PDB entry 1QDL | X-ray diffraction, 2.50 A resolution | chains A and B

Chain A:
Name: Protein (ANTHRANILATE synthase (trpe-subunit))
Organism: Sulfolobus solfataricus
Notes: EC 4.1.3.27; fragment: aminodeoxyisochorismate synthase/lyase subunit
UniProt: Q06128 (TRPE_SULSO); residues 1-421 here = UniProt positions 1-421
Amino-acid sequence (422 residues; row label = number of the first residue in the row; note: 1 number in that range is skipped by the numbering (no residue carries it; nothing is unmodelled there); numbers below 1 keep their minus sign (Ala-1 is residue -1)):
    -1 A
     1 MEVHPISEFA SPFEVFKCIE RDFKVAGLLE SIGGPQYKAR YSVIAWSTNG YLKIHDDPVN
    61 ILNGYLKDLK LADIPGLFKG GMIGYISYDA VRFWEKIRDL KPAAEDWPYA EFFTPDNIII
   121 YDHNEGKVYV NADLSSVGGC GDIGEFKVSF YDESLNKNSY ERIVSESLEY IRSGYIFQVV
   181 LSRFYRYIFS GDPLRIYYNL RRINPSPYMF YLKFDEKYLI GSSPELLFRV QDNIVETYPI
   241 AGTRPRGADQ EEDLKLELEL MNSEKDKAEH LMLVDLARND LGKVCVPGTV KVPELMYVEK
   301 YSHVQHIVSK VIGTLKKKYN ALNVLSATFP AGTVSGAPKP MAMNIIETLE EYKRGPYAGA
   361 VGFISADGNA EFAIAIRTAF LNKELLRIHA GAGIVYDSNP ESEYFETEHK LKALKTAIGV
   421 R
Not modelled in the structure: 34-39
Sequence notes: conflict Ala337 (Arg in Q06128)
Reported in the primary citation:
  - catalytic residues: Thr243, Asp266, His306, Thr333, Gly393, Glu403 (citing earlier work)
  - allosteric site: Glu30, Ser31, Ile32, Ser42, Val43, Asn204, Pro205, Met209, Phe210, Gly221, Ala373 (citing earlier work)

Chain B:
Name: Protein (ANTHRANILATE synthase (trpg-subunit))
Organism: Sulfolobus solfataricus
Notes: EC 4.1.3.27; fragment: glutamine amidotransferase subunit
UniProt: Q06129 (TRPG_SULSO); numbering as in UniProt (aligned over 1-195)
Amino-acid sequence (195 residues; row label = number of the first residue in the row):
     1 MDLTLIIDNY DSFVYNIAQI VGELGSYPIV IRNDEISIKG IERIDPDRLI ISPGPGTPEK
    61 REDIGVSLDV IKYLGKRTPI LGVCLGHQAI GYAFGAKIRR ARKVFHGKIS NIILVNNSPL
   121 SLYYGIAKEF KATRYHSLVV DEVHRPLIVD AISAEDNEIM AIHHEEYPIY GVQFHPESVG
   181 TSLGYKILYN FLNRV
Reported in the primary citation:
  - catalytic residues: Cys84, His175, Glu177
  - self-association interface (contacts with another copy of this molecule); pairs are residue here / residue on that copy: Glu35-Arg43 (salt bridge), Glu35-Ser37, Met1, Leu3, Tyr27, Ile29, Ile31, Ile36, Ile44

Chain A / chain B interface:
Contacting residue pairs - 57 pairs, chain A then chain B:
  Glu95(A) with Arg32(B), salt bridge
  Lys96(A) with Tyr10(B), hydrogen bond
  Ile171(A) with Ser137(B), hydrogen bond (backbone-side chain)
  Arg172(A) with Arg100(B), hydrogen bond (backbone-side chain); Ser137(B)
  Ser173(A) with Arg100(B); Leu138(B)
  Gly174(A) with Pro55(B); Gly56(B), hydrogen bond (backbone-backbone); Ser137(B)
  Tyr175(A) with Pro55(B); Gly56(B); Thr57(B); Lys60(B), hydrogen bond; Asp63(B), hydrogen bond
  Phe177(A) with His106(B); Tyr135(B)
  Glu264(A) with Lys108(B)
  Ala268(A) with His106(B); Gly107(B)
  Leu271(A) with Gly107(B); Thr133(B); Tyr135(B); Val179(B), hydrophobic
  Met272(A) with Tyr135(B)
  Val274(A) with Val179(B), hydrophobic
  Asp275(A) with Phe13(B); Asn16(B), hydrogen bond (backbone-side chain); Tyr135(B), hydrogen bond; Ser178(B), hydrogen bond; Val179(B), hydrogen bond (side chain-backbone)
  Arg278(A) with Asn16(B); Glu177(B), hydrogen bond (side chain-backbone); Ser178(B); Val179(B)
  Asn279(A) with Ser12(B), hydrogen bond (side chain-backbone); Phe13(B), hydrogen bond (side chain-backbone); Val14(B), hydrogen bond (side chain-backbone); Tyr15(B), hydrogen bond (side chain-backbone); Asn16(B), hydrogen bond (backbone-side chain)
  Gly282(A) with Gln19(B), hydrogen bond (backbone-side chain)
  Lys283(A) with Tyr15(B)
  Cys285(A) with Gln19(B), hydrogen bond (backbone-side chain)
  Val286(A) with Gln19(B)
  Pro287(A) with Gln19(B); Glu23(B)
  Gly288(A) with Gln19(B); Glu23(B)
  Val290(A) with Gln19(B)
  Val292(A) with Val179(B), hydrophobic
  Pro338(A) with Tyr10(B); Ser12(B); Pro55(B), hydrophobic
  Lys339(A) with Ser12(B), hydrogen bond (backbone-side chain)
  Pro340(A) with Tyr10(B); Ser12(B); Arg32(B)
Also at the interface, not in a pair above, chain A (34 interface residues in all): Ile176, Leu276, Thr289, Lys291, Lys316, Met341, Tyr396
Also at the interface, not in a pair above, chain B (31 interface residues in all): Gly22, Asp34, Val104, Ile109, His136, Gly180

Summary:
34 residues of chain A and 31 residues of chain B are in contact, with 19 hydrogen bonds and 1 salt bridge.
Polar pairs include Glu95(A)-Arg32(B), Lys96(A)-Tyr10(B) and Ile171(A)-Ser137(B). The paper reports catalytic
residues Thr243(A), Asp266(A) and Cys84(B) among others; an allosteric site at Glu30(A), Ser31(A) and Ile32(A)
among others.
Here chain A is Protein (ANTHRANILATE synthase (trpe-subunit)) and chain B is Protein (ANTHRANILATE synthase
(trpg-subunit)), both from Sulfolobus solfataricus. Entry 1QDL (The crystal structure of anthranilate synthase
from sulfolobus solfataricus) was determined by X-ray diffraction.
